PDB entry 3M0J | X-ray diffraction, 1.55 A resolution | chain A

[Chain A]
Protein: Oxaloacetate acetyl hydrolase
From: Cryphonectria parasitica
Notes: EC 3.7.1.1
Chain sequence (307 residues; numbered 62 to 368; the number before each row is that of its first residue):
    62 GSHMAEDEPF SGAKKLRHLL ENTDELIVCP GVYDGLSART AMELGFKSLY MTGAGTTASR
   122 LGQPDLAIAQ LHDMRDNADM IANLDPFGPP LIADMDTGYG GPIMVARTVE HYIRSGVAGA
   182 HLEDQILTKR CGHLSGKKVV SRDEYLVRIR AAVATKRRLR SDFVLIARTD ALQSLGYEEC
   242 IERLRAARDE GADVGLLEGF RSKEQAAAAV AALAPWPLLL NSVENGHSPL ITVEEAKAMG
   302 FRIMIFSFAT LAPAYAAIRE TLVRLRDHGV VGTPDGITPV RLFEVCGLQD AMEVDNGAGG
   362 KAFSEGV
Unresolved in the structure: 62-67, 365-368
Metal / ion sites: Mn2+: Asp-155 (together with 2,2-difluoro-3,3-dihydroxybutanedioic acid); Ca2+: Glu-285, Asn-286
Residues lining bound ligands: 2,2-difluoro-3,3-dihydroxybutanedioic acid (OAF): Tyr-111, Thr-113, Gly-114, Ala-115, Asp-126, Asp-155, His-182, Cys-192, Gly-193, His-194, Arg-229, Glu-259, Asn-282, Val-284, Ser-308, Phe-309
From the paper describing this entry:
  - Mn2+ coordination: Asp-155
  - Mn2+ coordination through a water molecule: Asp-126, Asp-157, Glu-184
  - contacts within the chain: Tyr-111/His-182 (hydrogen bond), Asp-157/Lys-190, Glu-184/Lys-190, Glu-259/Asn-282
  - binding site for 2,2-difluoro-3,3-dihydroxybutanedioic acid: Tyr-111, Thr-113, Gly-114, Ala-115, Asp-126, Lys-190, Glu-259, Asn-282, Ser-308
  - catalytic residues: Cys-192, Glu-259 (proposed by the authors, not directly observed)
  - conformationally variable residues (side-chain flip): Thr-113, Ser-308
  - self-association interface (contacts with another copy of this molecule); pairs are residue here / residue on that copy: Arg-191/Ala-363 (hydrogen bond), Phe-364
  - Ca2+ coordination: Glu-285, Asn-286, Thr-334, Asp-336
  - specificity-determining residues: Ser-308

[Summary]
Bound to chain A: 2,2-difluoro-3,3-dihydroxybutanedioic acid. Glu-285 and Asn-286 form the Ca2+ site. The
paper reports catalytic residues Cys-192 and Glu-259; a binding site for 2,2-difluoro-3,3-dihydroxybutanedioic
acid at Tyr-111, Thr-113 and Gly-114 among others.
Chain A is Oxaloacetate acetyl hydrolase (Cryphonectria parasitica); the structure, Structure of oxaloacetate
acetylhydrolase in complex with the inhibitor 3,3-difluorooxalacetate, was determined by X-ray diffraction,
deposited together with 3LYE and 3M0K.
